PDB entry 8VGO | electron microscopy, 2.60 A resolution | chains A and I of the 6 polymer chains in the assembly

Chain A:
Name: Rituximab.4DS Fab heavy chain
Organism: Homo sapiens
Notes: antibody fragment or engineered binder
Amino-acid sequence (237 residues; each row starts with the number of its first residue; note: 4 numbers in that range are skipped by the numbering (no residue carries them; nothing is unmodelled there); a row labelled like 82A-82C holds insertion residues (82A, then the next letters in order)):
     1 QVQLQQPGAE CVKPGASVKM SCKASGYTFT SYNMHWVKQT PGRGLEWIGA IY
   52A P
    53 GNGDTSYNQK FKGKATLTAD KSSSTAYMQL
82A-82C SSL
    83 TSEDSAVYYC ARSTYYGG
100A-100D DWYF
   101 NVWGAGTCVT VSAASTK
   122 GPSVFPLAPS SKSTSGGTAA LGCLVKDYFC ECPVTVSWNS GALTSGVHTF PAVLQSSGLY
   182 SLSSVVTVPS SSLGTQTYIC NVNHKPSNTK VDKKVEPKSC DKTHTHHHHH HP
Not modelled in the structure: 222-233
Disulfide bonds: Cys-11/Cys-151, Cys-22/Cys-92, Cys-108/Cys-153, Cys-144/Cys-201

Chain I:
Name: B-lymphocyte antigen CD20
Organism: Homo sapiens
Reference sequence: P11836 (CD20_HUMAN); residue numbers follow UniProt; this construct covers 41-297
Amino-acid sequence (278 residues; row label = number of the first residue in the row):
    38 MGSTQSFFMR ESKTLGAVQI MNGLFHIALG GLLMIPAGIY APICVTVWYP LWGGIMYIIS
    98 GSLLAATEKN SRKCLVKGKM IMNSLSLFAA ISGMILSIMD ILNIKISHFL KMESLNFIRA
   158 HTPYINIYNC EPANPSEKNS PSTQYCYSIQ SLFLGILSVM LIFAFFQELV IAGIVENEWK
   218 RTCSRPKSNI VLLSAEEKKE QTIEIKEEVV GLTETSSQPK NEEDIEIIPI QEEEEEETET
   278 NFPEPPQDQE SSPIENDSSP GNSENLYFQG HHHHHHHH
Not modelled in the structure: 38-45, 104-112, 220-315
Disulfide bonds: Cys-167/Cys-183
Sequence notes: initiating methionine (38); expression tag (39-40, 298-315)
Swiss-Prot annotation at these positions:
  - region: Ala-74 to Ile-80 (Epitope 1), Phe-146 to Pro-160 (Epitope 2), Glu-168 to Lys-175 (Epitope 3 (recognized by antibodies, including Rituximab))
  - modified residue: Ser-225 (Phosphoserine), Thr-239 (Phosphothreonine)
  - lipidation (S-palmitoyl cysteine): Cys-111, Cys-220
  - mutagenesis: Thr-159 (T159K: Abrogates recognition by some antibodies; when associated with D-163 and D-166. Slight decrease of rituximab binding; when associated with D-163 and D-166), Asn-163 (N163D: Decreased binding of some antibodies. No effect on rituximab binding), Asn-166 (N166D: Decreased binding of some antibodies. No effect on rituximab binding), Ala-170 (A170S: Abrogates recognition by therapeutic antibodies, including rituximab; when associated with S-172), Pro-172 (P172S: Marked reduction in rituximab binding. Abrogates recognition by antibodies, including rituximab; when associated with S-170)

Interface between chain A and chain I:
Pairs across the interface (22; chain A residue first):
  Asn-33(A) with Asn-171(I); Pro-172(I); Ser-173(I), hydrogen bond
  His-35(A) with Ala-170(I); Asn-171(I), hydrogen bond
  Trp-47(A) with Ala-170(I)
  Ala-50(A) with Ala-170(I); Pro-172(I)
  Tyr-52(A) with Pro-172(I); Ser-173(I)
  Asp-56(A) with Pro-172(I); Lys-175(I)
  Thr-57(A) with Pro-172(I); Lys-175(I)
  Ser-58(A) with Glu-168(I); Pro-169(I), hydrogen bond (side chain-backbone); Ala-170(I), hydrogen bond (side chain-backbone); Pro-172(I)
  Lys-64(A) with Glu-168(I), salt bridge
  Ser-95(A) with Asn-171(I), hydrogen bond
  Trp-100B(A) with Asn-171(I); Glu-174(I)
Also at the interface, not in a pair above, chain A (14 interface residues in all): Ile-51, Asn-54, Tyr-59
Also at the interface, not in a pair above, chain I (9 interface residues in all): Asn-176

Overview:
14 residues of chain A face 9 of chain I across their interface; the contacts include 5 hydrogen bonds and 1
salt bridge. Polar contacts include Lys-64(A)/Glu-168(I), Asn-33(A)/Ser-173(I) and His-35(A)/Asn-171(I).
UniProt lists 5 mutagenesis sites on chain I.
Chain A is Rituximab.4DS Fab heavy chain and chain I is B-lymphocyte antigen CD20, both from Homo sapiens; the
structure, CryoEM structure of CD20 in complex with engineered conformationally rigid Rituximab.4DS Fab, was
determined by electron microscopy, deposited together with 8VEG, 8VGE, 8VGF, 8VGG, 8VGL, 8VGM and 3 further
entries.
